Entry 3OR2 (X-ray diffraction, 2.05 A resolution); this record covers chains B and C of the 6 polymer chains in the assembly.

Chain B:
Molecule: Sulfite redcutase subunit beta
From: desulfovibrio gigas
Chain sequence (385 residues; each row starts with the number of its first residue):
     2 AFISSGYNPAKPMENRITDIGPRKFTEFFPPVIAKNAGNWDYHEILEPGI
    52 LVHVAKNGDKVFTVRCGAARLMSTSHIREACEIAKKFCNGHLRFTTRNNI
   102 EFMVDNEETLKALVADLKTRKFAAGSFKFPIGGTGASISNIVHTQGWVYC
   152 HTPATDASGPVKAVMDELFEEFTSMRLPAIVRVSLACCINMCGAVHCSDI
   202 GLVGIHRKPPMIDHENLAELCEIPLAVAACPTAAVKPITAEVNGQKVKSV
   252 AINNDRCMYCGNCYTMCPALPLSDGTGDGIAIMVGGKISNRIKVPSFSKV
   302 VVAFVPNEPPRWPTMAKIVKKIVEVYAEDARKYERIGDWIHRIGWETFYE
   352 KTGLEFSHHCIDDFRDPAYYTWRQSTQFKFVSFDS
Disulfide bonds: Cys222-Cys268
Metal / ion sites: 4Fe-4S cluster Fe site 1: Cys151, Cys189, Cys193; siroheme Fe: Cys193 (together with sulfite ion); 4Fe-4S cluster Fe site 2: Cys231, Cys258, Cys261, Cys264
Ligand contacts:
  - 4Fe-4S cluster (SF4), molecule 1: Thr145, Gln146, Cys151, Thr153, Pro154, Ala187, Cys188, Cys189, Asn191, Met192, Cys193
  - 4Fe-4S cluster (SF4), molecule 2: Pro211, Ala230, Cys231, Pro232, Thr233, Ala235, Val236, Ile253, Arg257, Cys258, Met259, Tyr260, Cys261, Gly262, Asn263, Cys264, Leu273
  - siroheme (SRM), molecule 1: His44, Ile46, Leu52, His54, Arg66, Arg94, Phe95, Thr96, Thr97, Arg98, Asn100, Glu102, Gly134, Thr135, Gly136, Ser140, Val143, Ile181, Arg183, Cys198, Lys288, Ile289, Ser290, Arg292, Arg336
  - siroheme (SRM), molecule 2: Arg71, His144, Thr145, Gln146, Tyr150, Cys151, His152, Asn191, Met192, Cys193, Gly194, Thr266

Chain C:
Molecule: Sulfite redcutase subunit gama
From: desulfovibrio gigas
Chain sequence (104 residues; each row starts with the number of its first residue):
     2 AVVEFAGSAFEVDEDGFLNAFDDWCPEWVKYAKGSEGIGAGSADHQKIID
    52 FLQDYYKANGIAPMVRILSKVTGFKLKQIYELFPSGPGKGACKMAGLPKP
   102 TGCV
Ligand contacts:
  - sulfite ion (SO3): Asp14, Glu15, Asp16, Lys100
  - siroheme (SRM): Gly103, Cys104, Val105

Interface between chain B and chain C:
Contacting residue pairs - 14 pairs, chain B then chain C:
  Glu220(B) - Asn20(C)
  Glu220(B) - Pro99(C)
  Glu223(B) - Tyr57(C)
  Glu223(B) - Gly61(C)
  Glu223(B) - Ile62(C)
  Glu223(B) - Ala63(C)  hydrogen bond (side chain-backbone)
  Pro225(B) - Asn60(C)
  Pro225(B) - Gly61(C)
  Pro225(B) - Ile62(C)  hydrophobic
  Leu226(B) - Ile62(C)  hydrophobic
  Thr266(B) - Thr102(C)
  Thr266(B) - Gly103(C)
  Met267(B) - Thr102(C)  hydrogen bond (backbone-side chain)
  Met267(B) - Gly103(C)
Interface residues without a listed pair, chain B (13 interface residues in all): Pro13, Met14, Ala219, Leu221, Cys222, Ile224, Pro269
Interface residues without a listed pair, chain C (13 interface residues in all): Ala21, Asp23, Gly38, Pro85

In short:
Chain B and chain C each contribute 13 residues to their interface; the contacts include 2 hydrogen bonds.
Polar contacts include Glu223(B)-Ala63(C) and Met267(B)-Thr102(C). One siroheme molecule is bound between
chain B and chain C. Bound to chain B: siroheme and 4Fe-4S cluster.
Here chain B is Sulfite redcutase subunit beta and chain C is Sulfite redcutase subunit gama, both from
desulfovibrio gigas. Entry 3OR2 (Crystal structure of dissimilatory sulfite reductase II (DsrII)) was
determined by X-ray diffraction.
